Entry 7SP4 (electron microscopy, 3.71 A resolution); this record covers chains A and u of the 54 polymer chains in the assembly.

== Chain A ==
Protein: Gene 3 protein
From: Shigella phage Sf6
UniProtKB: Q716H2 (Q716H2_BPSFV); residues 1-708 here = UniProt positions 1-708
Amino-acid sequence (708 residues; row label = number of the first residue in the row):
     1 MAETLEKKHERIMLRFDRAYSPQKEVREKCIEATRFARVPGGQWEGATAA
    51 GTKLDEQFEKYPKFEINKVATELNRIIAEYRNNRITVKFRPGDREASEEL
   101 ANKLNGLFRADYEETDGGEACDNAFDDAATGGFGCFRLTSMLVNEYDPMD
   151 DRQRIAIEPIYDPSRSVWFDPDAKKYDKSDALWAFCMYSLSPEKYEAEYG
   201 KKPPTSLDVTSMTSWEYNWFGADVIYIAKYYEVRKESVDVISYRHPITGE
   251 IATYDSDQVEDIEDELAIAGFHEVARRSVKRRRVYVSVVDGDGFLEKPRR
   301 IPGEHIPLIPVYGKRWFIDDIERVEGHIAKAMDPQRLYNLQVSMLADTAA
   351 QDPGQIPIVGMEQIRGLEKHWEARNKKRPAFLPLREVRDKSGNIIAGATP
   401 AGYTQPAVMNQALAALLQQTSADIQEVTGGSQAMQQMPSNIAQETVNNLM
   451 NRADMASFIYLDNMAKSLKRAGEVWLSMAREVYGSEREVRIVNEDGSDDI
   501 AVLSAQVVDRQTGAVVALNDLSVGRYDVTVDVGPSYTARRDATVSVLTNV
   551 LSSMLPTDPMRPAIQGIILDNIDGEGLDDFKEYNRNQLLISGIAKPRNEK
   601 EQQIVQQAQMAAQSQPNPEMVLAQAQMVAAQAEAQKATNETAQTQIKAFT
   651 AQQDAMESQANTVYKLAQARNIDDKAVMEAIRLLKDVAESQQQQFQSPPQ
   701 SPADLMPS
Disordered / not traced: 144-151, 430-449, 492-506, 672-708

== Chain u ==
Protein: Gene 7 protein
From: Shigella phage Sf6
UniProtKB: Q716G8 (Q716G8_BPSFV); numbering as in UniProt (aligned over 1-160)
Amino-acid sequence (160 residues; numbered 1 to 160; the number before each row is that of its first residue):
     1 MATVLTKGEIVLFALRKFAIASNASLTDVEPQSIEDGVNDLEDMMSEWMI
    51 NPGDIGYAFATGDEQPLPDDESGLPRKYKHAVGYQLLLRMLSDYSLEPTP
   101 QVLSNAQRSYDALMTDTLVVPSMRRRGDFPVGQGNKYDVFTSDRYYPGDL
   151 PLIDGDIPNA
Disordered / not traced: 1-2

== Chain A / chain u interface ==
Residue-residue contacts - 42 pairs, chain A then chain u:
  Lys24(A) - Phe140(u)
  Glu28(A) - Val139(u)
  Glu28(A) - Phe140(u)
  Lys29(A) - Gln133(u)
  Lys29(A) - Tyr137(u)
  Glu32(A) - Tyr137(u)  hydrogen bond
  Gln43(A) - Tyr145(u)
  Trp44(A) - Asp128(u)
  Trp44(A) - Arg144(u)  hydrogen bond (backbone-side chain)
  Trp44(A) - Tyr145(u)
  Glu45(A) - Arg144(u)  hydrogen bond (backbone-side chain)
  Glu45(A) - Tyr145(u)
  Gly46(A) - Arg144(u)  hydrogen bond (backbone-side chain)
  Gly46(A) - Tyr145(u)
  Ala47(A) - Arg144(u)
  Ala47(A) - Tyr145(u)  hydrophobic
  Thr48(A) - Arg144(u)
  Ala49(A) - Asp149(u)
  Ala49(A) - Pro151(u)  hydrophobic
  Ala50(A) - Asp149(u)
  Gly51(A) - Asp149(u)
  Phe58(A) - Asp149(u)
  Phe58(A) - Leu150(u)
  Phe58(A) - Pro151(u)  hydrophobic
  Phe58(A) - Ile153(u)  hydrophobic
  Tyr61(A) - Arg126(u)  hydrogen bond (side chain-backbone)
  Tyr61(A) - Asp128(u)
  Ser211(A) - Phe140(u)
  Trp215(A) - Asp138(u)  hydrogen bond (side chain-backbone)
  Trp215(A) - Val139(u)  hydrogen bond (side chain-backbone)
  Trp215(A) - Phe140(u)  hydrogen bond (side chain-backbone)
  Trp215(A) - Thr141(u)  hydrogen bond (side chain-backbone)
  Glu216(A) - Val139(u)
  Glu216(A) - Thr141(u)
  Glu216(A) - Ser142(u)
  Glu216(A) - Arg144(u)
  Asp333(A) - Gln133(u)  hydrogen bond (side chain-backbone)
  Arg336(A) - Pro130(u)
  Arg336(A) - Tyr145(u)  hydrogen bond
  Leu340(A) - Asp128(u)
  Leu340(A) - Pro130(u)
  Met344(A) - Arg126(u)
Also at the interface, not in a pair above, chain A (25 interface residues in all): Ala329, Met332, Leu337
Also at the interface, not in a pair above, chain u (22 interface residues in all): Gly127, Phe129, Val131, Gly132, Gly148, Leu152

== Summary ==
25 residues of chain A face 22 of chain u across their interface; the contacts include 11 hydrogen bonds.
Polar contacts include Glu32(A)-Tyr137(u), Trp44(A)-Arg144(u) and Glu45(A)-Arg144(u).
Here chain A is Gene 3 protein and chain u is Gene 7 protein, both from Shigella phage Sf6. Entry 7SP4 (In
situ cryo-EM structure of bacteriophage Sf6 gp3:gp7:gp5 complex in conformation 2 at 3.71A resolution) was
determined by electron microscopy, deposited together with 7UKJ, 7SPU, 7SFS and 7SG7.
